PDB entry 9B7O | electron microscopy, 2.86 A resolution | chains C and H of the 8 polymer chains in the assembly

# Chain C
Molecule: Capsid protein VP1
Organism: Adeno-associated virus
Reference sequence: Q6JC22 (Q6JC22_9VIRU); residue numbers follow UniProt; this construct covers 203-736
Sequence (534 residues; row label = number of the first residue in the row):
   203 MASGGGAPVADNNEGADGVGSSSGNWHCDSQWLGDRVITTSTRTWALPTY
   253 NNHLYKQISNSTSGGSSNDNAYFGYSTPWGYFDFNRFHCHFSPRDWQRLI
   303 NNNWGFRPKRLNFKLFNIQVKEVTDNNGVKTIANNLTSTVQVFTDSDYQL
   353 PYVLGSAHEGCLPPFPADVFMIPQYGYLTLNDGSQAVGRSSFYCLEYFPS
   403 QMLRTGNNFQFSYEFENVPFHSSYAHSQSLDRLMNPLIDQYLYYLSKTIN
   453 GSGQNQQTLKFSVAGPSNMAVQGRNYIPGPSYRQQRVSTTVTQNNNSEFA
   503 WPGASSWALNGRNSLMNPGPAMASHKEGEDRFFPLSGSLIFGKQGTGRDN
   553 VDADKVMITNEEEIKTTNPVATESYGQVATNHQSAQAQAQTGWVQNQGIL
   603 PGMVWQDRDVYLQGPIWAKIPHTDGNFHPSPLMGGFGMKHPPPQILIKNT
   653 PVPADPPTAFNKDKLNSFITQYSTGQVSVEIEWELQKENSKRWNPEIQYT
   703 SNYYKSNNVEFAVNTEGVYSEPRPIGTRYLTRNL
Unresolved in the structure: 203-220, 326-333, 655-669
From the paper describing this entry:
  - mutagenesis - Q588R: abolished binding to Fab1-1

# Chain H
Molecule: Fab2-5 heavy chain
Organism: Homo sapiens
Sequence (128 residues; each row starts with the number of its first residue):
    20 EVQLVESGGGLVKPGGSPRLSCAASGFNFGSYSMNWVRQAPGKGLEWVSS
    70 ISSSSSYIYYADSVKGRFTISRDNAKHSLYLQVNSLRAEDTAVYYCARDP
   120 TTYGYNSAWDKKGWYFDLWGRGTLLTVS
Disulfides: Cys41-Cys115

# Chain C / chain H interface
Residue-residue contacts (33; chain C residue first):
  Thr491(C) - Thr121(H)  hydrogen bond (backbone-side chain)
  Thr491(C) - Tyr122(H)
  Thr491(C) - Asn125(H)
  Thr492(C) - Pro119(H)
  Thr492(C) - Thr120(H)
  Val493(C) - Tyr51(H)  hydrophobic
  Val493(C) - Pro119(H)
  Thr494(C) - Pro119(H)
  Asp532(C) - Tyr122(H)
  Arg533(C) - Thr120(H)
  Arg533(C) - Tyr122(H)
  Arg533(C) - Gly132(H)  hydrogen bond (side chain-backbone)
  Lys545(C) - Tyr76(H)  hydrogen bond
  Lys545(C) - Tyr124(H)  hydrogen bond (side chain-backbone)
  Asp554(C) - Ser72(H)
  Asp554(C) - Ser73(H)
  Ala555(C) - Asn125(H)
  Asp556(C) - Ser71(H)  hydrogen bond
  Asp556(C) - Ser73(H)  hydrogen bond
  Asp556(C) - Ser75(H)
  Asp556(C) - Tyr76(H)
  Asp556(C) - Tyr124(H)
  Lys557(C) - Ser73(H)
  Lys557(C) - Ser75(H)
  Val558(C) - Tyr124(H)
  Val558(C) - Asn125(H)
  Met559(C) - Asn125(H)
  Met559(C) - Trp128(H)  hydrophobic
  Ile560(C) - Asn125(H)  hydrogen bond (backbone-backbone)
  Pro724(C) - Trp128(H)
  Arg725(C) - Trp128(H)
  Arg725(C) - Asp129(H)  salt bridge
  Pro726(C) - Trp128(H)
Other interface residues (no listed pair), chain H (19 interface residues in all): Ser50, Ser126, Tyr134, Asp136

# In short
17 residues of chain C and 19 residues of chain H are in contact, with 7 hydrogen bonds and 1 salt bridge.
Polar contacts include Arg725(C)-Asp129(H), Thr491(C)-Thr121(H) and Arg533(C)-Gly132(H). From the paper: Q588R
of chain C abolishes binding to Fab1-1.
Chain C is Capsid protein VP1 (Adeno-associated virus) and chain H is Fab2-5 heavy chain (Homo sapiens); the
structure, Fab2-5 in complex with the capsid of Adeno-associated virus type 9, was determined by electron
microscopy (same publication as 9B6N, 9B6O, 9B6Q, 9B6R, 9B6S, 9B6T and 9 further entries).
